4MFD - chains A and B of the 4 polymer chains in the assembly; structure by X-ray diffraction, 2.55 A resolution.

Chain A (and B):
Molecule: Pyruvate carboxylase
Source organism: Rhizobium etli
Notes: EC 6.4.1.1; fragment: carboxyl transferase domain; chain B of this document is another copy of the same molecule, construct and numbering; everything in this record applies to it too
Reference sequence: Q2K340 (Q2K340_RHIEC); residue numbers follow UniProt; this construct covers 465-1067
Amino-acid sequence (632 residues; each row starts with the number of its first residue):
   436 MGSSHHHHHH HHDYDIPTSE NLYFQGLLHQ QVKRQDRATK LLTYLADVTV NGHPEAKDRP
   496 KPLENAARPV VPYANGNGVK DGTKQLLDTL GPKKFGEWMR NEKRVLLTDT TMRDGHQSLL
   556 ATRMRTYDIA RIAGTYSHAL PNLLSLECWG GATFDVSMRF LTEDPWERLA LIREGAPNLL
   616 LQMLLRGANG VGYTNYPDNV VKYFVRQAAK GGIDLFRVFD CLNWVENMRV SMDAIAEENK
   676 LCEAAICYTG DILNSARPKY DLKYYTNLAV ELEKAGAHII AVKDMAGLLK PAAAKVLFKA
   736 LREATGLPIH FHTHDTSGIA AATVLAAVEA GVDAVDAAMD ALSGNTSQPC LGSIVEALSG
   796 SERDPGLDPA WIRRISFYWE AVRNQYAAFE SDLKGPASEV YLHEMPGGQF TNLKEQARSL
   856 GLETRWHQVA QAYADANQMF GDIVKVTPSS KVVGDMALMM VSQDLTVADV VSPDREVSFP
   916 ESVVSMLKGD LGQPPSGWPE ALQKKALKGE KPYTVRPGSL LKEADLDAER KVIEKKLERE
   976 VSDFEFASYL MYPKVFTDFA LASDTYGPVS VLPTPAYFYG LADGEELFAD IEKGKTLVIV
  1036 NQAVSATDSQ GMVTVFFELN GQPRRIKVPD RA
Unresolved in the structure: 436-470
Construct notes: expression tag (436-464)
Modified / non-standard residues: Lys718 (lysine nz-carboxylic acid; KCX)
Metal / ion sites: Mg2+: Met534, Arg535, Glu537, Asp768; Zn2+: Asp549, Lys718, His747, His749
Small-molecule neighbours: oxalate ion (OXL): Arg548, Asp549, Gln552, Gly586, Ala587, Leu619, Arg621, Phe654, Lys718, Val881, Thr882
What the authors report for this chain:
  - binding site for oxalate ion: Arg548, Gln552, Arg621, Thr882
  - catalytic residues: Thr882 (citing earlier work)
  - contacts within the chain: Asp590-Tyr628
  - catalytic residues: Arg548, Gln552, Arg621 (proposed by the authors, not directly observed)

How chain A and chain B interact:
Residue-residue contacts - 11 pairs, chain A then chain B:
  Asp1018(A) with Ala1041(B)
  Gln1037(A) with Ser1040(B); Arg1060(B), hydrogen bond
  Ala1038(A) with Ser1040(B); Phe1051(B), hydrophobic
  Ser1040(A) with Gln1037(B)
  Ala1041(A) with Asp1018(B)
  Phe1051(A) with Gln1037(B); Ala1038(B), hydrophobic; Phe1051(B), hydrophobic
  Arg1060(A) with Gln1037(B), hydrogen bond
Interface residues without a listed pair, chain A (8 interface residues in all): Val1039
Interface residues without a listed pair, chain B (9 interface residues in all): Val1039, Pro1058

Overview:
The interface between chain A and chain B involves 8 residues on one side and 9 on the other, with 2 hydrogen
bonds. Its one hydrogen-bonded contact is Gln1037(A)-Arg1060(B). From the paper: catalytic residues Thr882(A),
Arg548(A) and Gln552(A) among others; a binding site for oxalate ion at Arg548(A), Gln552(A) and Arg621(A)
among others.
Chain A and chain B are both Pyruvate carboxylase (Rhizobium etli); the structure, Structure of the carboxyl
transferase domain from Rhizobium etli pyruvate carboxylase with oxalate, was determined by X-ray diffraction
together with 4MIM and 4MFE from the same study.
